Entry 8B7A (X-ray diffraction, 2.25 A resolution); this record covers chains D and E of the 6 polymer chains in the assembly.

== Chain D ==
Molecule: Tubulin beta-2B chain
Source organism: Bos taurus
UniProt: Q6B856 (TBB2B_BOVIN); the author numbering skips numbers that UniProt does not, so the offset changes along the chain: 1-42 = UniProt 1-42; 45-360 = UniProt 43-358; 369-455 = UniProt 359-445
Amino-acid sequence (445 residues; each row starts with the number of its first residue; note: 10 numbers in that range are skipped by the numbering (no residue carries them; nothing is unmodelled there)):
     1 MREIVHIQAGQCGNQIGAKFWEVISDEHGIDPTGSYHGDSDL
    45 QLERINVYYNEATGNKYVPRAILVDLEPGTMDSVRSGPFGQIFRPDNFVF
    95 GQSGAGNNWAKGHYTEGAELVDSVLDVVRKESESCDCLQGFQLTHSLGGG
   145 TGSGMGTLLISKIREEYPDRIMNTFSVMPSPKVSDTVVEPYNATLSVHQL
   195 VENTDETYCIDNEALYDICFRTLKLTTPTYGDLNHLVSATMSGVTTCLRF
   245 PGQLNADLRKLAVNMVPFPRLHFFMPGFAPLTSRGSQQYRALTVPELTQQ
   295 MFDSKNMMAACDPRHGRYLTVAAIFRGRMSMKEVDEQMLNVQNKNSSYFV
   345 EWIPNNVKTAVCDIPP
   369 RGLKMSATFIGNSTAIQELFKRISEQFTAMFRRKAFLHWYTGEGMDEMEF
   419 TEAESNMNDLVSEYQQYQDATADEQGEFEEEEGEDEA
Not modelled in the structure: 276-285, 441-455
Ion coordination: Mg2+: Gln-11 (together with GDP)
Ligand contacts:
  - GDP (guanosine-5'-diphosphate): Gly-10, Gln-11, Cys-12, Gln-15, Ile-16, Ala-99, Asn-101, Ser-140, Gly-142, Gly-143, Gly-144, Thr-145, Gly-146, Val-171, Pro-173, Val-177, Ser-178, Glu-183, Asn-206, Leu-209, Tyr-224, Leu-227, Asn-228, Val-231
  - Q0F ([(1R,2R,3S,5S,6S,16E,18E,20R,21S)-11-chloranyl-12,20-dimethoxy-2,5,9,16-tetramethyl-21-oxidanyl-8,23-bis(oxidanylidene)-4,24-dioxa-9,22-diazatetracyclo[19.3.1.110,14.03,5]hexacosa-10(26),11,13,16,18-pentaen-6-yl] pent-4-enoate): Ala-99, Gly-100, Asn-101, Asn-102, Lys-105, Asp-179, Thr-180, Val-181, Val-182, Phe-404, Trp-407, Tyr-408
Swiss-Prot annotation at these positions:
  - motif: Met-1 to Ile-4 (MREI motif)
  - binding site (GTP): Gln-11, Glu-71, Ser-140, Gly-144, Thr-145, Gly-146, Asn-206, Asn-228
  - binding site (Mg(2+)): Glu-71
  - modified residue: Ser-40 (Phosphoserine), Thr-57 (Phosphothreonine), Lys-60 (N6-acetyllysine), Ser-174 (Phosphoserine), Thr-287 (Phosphothreonine), Thr-292 (Phosphothreonine), Arg-320 (Omega-N-methylarginine), Glu-448 (5-glutamyl polyglutamate)
  - cross-link (Glycyl lysine isopeptide (Lys-Gly)): Lys-60 (interchain with G-Cter in ubiquitin), Lys-326 (interchain with G-Cter in ubiquitin)
From the paper describing this entry:
  - binding site for Q0F: Gly-100, Asn-101, Asn-102, Lys-105, Val-181

== Chain E ==
Molecule: Stathmin-4
Source organism: Rattus norvegicus
UniProt: P63043 (STMN4_RAT); residues 5-145 here correspond to UniProt positions 49-189 (UniProt number = residue number + 44)
Amino-acid sequence (143 residues; each row starts with the number of its first residue):
     3 MADMEVIELNKCTSGQSFEVILKPPSFDGVPEFNASLPRRRDPSLEEIQK
    53 KLEAAEERRKYQEAELLKHLAEKREHEREVIQKAIEENNNFIKMAKEKLA
   103 QKMESNKENREAHLAAMLERLQEKDKHAEEVRKNKELKEEASR
Not modelled in the structure: 3-5, 29-43, 142-145
Sequence notes: initiating methionine (3); expression tag (4)
Ion coordination: Ca2+ near Asp-44 (its only coordinating residue here)
Swiss-Prot annotation at these positions:
  - modified residue: Ser-46 (Phosphoserine)

== Interface between chain D and chain E ==
Contacting residue pairs - 26 pairs, chain D then chain E:
  Tyr-108(D) / His-129(E)  hydrogen bond
  Tyr-108(D) / Ala-130(E)  hydrophobic
  Tyr-108(D) / Val-133(E)  hydrophobic
  Tyr-108(D) / Arg-134(E)  hydrogen bond (backbone-side chain)
  Thr-109(D) / Lys-137(E)
  Ala-112(D) / Arg-134(E)
  Ser-155(D) / Leu-123(E)
  Lys-156(D) / Asp-127(E)  salt bridge
  Arg-158(D) / Leu-123(E)
  Glu-159(D) / Leu-120(E)
  Glu-159(D) / Leu-123(E)
  Glu-159(D) / Asp-127(E)
  Pro-162(D) / Met-119(E)  hydrophobic
  Gln-193(D) / Lys-126(E)  hydrogen bond
  Asn-197(D) / Leu-123(E)
  Asn-197(D) / Lys-126(E)
  Thr-409(D) / Lys-140(E)
  Gly-410(D) / Lys-137(E)
  Gly-410(D) / Lys-140(E)
  Glu-411(D) / Val-133(E)
  Glu-411(D) / Lys-137(E)  salt bridge
  Gly-412(D) / Val-133(E)
  Gly-412(D) / Asn-136(E)  hydrogen bond (backbone-side chain)
  Gly-412(D) / Lys-137(E)
  Met-413(D) / Val-133(E)
  Glu-417(D) / His-129(E)  salt bridge
Other interface residues (no listed pair), chain D (17 interface residues in all): Asp-163
Other interface residues (no listed pair), chain E (14 interface residues in all): Arg-112, Leu-116

== Summary ==
Chain D and chain E form an interface of 17 and 14 residues respectively; the contacts include 4 hydrogen
bonds and 3 salt bridges. Polar contacts include Lys-156(D)/Asp-127(E), Glu-411(D)/Lys-137(E) and
Glu-417(D)/His-129(E). Bound to chain D: GDP and compound Q0F. From the paper: a binding site for Q0F at
Gly-100(D), Asn-101(D) and Asn-102(D) among others.
Chain D is Tubulin beta-2B chain (Bos taurus) and chain E is Stathmin-4 (Rattus norvegicus); the structure,
Tubulin - maytansinoid - 4 complex, was determined by X-ray diffraction, deposited together with 8B7B and
8B7C.
